PDB entry 8VLX | electron microscopy, 2.60 A resolution | chains A and B

[Chain A]
Protein: Huntingtin
From: Homo sapiens
Reference sequence: P42858 (HD_HUMAN); the construct has insertions or renumbered stretches relative to UniProt, so the offset changes along the chain: 1-22 = UniProt 1-22; 50-3169 = UniProt 23-3142
Sequence (3187 residues; each row starts with the number of its first residue):
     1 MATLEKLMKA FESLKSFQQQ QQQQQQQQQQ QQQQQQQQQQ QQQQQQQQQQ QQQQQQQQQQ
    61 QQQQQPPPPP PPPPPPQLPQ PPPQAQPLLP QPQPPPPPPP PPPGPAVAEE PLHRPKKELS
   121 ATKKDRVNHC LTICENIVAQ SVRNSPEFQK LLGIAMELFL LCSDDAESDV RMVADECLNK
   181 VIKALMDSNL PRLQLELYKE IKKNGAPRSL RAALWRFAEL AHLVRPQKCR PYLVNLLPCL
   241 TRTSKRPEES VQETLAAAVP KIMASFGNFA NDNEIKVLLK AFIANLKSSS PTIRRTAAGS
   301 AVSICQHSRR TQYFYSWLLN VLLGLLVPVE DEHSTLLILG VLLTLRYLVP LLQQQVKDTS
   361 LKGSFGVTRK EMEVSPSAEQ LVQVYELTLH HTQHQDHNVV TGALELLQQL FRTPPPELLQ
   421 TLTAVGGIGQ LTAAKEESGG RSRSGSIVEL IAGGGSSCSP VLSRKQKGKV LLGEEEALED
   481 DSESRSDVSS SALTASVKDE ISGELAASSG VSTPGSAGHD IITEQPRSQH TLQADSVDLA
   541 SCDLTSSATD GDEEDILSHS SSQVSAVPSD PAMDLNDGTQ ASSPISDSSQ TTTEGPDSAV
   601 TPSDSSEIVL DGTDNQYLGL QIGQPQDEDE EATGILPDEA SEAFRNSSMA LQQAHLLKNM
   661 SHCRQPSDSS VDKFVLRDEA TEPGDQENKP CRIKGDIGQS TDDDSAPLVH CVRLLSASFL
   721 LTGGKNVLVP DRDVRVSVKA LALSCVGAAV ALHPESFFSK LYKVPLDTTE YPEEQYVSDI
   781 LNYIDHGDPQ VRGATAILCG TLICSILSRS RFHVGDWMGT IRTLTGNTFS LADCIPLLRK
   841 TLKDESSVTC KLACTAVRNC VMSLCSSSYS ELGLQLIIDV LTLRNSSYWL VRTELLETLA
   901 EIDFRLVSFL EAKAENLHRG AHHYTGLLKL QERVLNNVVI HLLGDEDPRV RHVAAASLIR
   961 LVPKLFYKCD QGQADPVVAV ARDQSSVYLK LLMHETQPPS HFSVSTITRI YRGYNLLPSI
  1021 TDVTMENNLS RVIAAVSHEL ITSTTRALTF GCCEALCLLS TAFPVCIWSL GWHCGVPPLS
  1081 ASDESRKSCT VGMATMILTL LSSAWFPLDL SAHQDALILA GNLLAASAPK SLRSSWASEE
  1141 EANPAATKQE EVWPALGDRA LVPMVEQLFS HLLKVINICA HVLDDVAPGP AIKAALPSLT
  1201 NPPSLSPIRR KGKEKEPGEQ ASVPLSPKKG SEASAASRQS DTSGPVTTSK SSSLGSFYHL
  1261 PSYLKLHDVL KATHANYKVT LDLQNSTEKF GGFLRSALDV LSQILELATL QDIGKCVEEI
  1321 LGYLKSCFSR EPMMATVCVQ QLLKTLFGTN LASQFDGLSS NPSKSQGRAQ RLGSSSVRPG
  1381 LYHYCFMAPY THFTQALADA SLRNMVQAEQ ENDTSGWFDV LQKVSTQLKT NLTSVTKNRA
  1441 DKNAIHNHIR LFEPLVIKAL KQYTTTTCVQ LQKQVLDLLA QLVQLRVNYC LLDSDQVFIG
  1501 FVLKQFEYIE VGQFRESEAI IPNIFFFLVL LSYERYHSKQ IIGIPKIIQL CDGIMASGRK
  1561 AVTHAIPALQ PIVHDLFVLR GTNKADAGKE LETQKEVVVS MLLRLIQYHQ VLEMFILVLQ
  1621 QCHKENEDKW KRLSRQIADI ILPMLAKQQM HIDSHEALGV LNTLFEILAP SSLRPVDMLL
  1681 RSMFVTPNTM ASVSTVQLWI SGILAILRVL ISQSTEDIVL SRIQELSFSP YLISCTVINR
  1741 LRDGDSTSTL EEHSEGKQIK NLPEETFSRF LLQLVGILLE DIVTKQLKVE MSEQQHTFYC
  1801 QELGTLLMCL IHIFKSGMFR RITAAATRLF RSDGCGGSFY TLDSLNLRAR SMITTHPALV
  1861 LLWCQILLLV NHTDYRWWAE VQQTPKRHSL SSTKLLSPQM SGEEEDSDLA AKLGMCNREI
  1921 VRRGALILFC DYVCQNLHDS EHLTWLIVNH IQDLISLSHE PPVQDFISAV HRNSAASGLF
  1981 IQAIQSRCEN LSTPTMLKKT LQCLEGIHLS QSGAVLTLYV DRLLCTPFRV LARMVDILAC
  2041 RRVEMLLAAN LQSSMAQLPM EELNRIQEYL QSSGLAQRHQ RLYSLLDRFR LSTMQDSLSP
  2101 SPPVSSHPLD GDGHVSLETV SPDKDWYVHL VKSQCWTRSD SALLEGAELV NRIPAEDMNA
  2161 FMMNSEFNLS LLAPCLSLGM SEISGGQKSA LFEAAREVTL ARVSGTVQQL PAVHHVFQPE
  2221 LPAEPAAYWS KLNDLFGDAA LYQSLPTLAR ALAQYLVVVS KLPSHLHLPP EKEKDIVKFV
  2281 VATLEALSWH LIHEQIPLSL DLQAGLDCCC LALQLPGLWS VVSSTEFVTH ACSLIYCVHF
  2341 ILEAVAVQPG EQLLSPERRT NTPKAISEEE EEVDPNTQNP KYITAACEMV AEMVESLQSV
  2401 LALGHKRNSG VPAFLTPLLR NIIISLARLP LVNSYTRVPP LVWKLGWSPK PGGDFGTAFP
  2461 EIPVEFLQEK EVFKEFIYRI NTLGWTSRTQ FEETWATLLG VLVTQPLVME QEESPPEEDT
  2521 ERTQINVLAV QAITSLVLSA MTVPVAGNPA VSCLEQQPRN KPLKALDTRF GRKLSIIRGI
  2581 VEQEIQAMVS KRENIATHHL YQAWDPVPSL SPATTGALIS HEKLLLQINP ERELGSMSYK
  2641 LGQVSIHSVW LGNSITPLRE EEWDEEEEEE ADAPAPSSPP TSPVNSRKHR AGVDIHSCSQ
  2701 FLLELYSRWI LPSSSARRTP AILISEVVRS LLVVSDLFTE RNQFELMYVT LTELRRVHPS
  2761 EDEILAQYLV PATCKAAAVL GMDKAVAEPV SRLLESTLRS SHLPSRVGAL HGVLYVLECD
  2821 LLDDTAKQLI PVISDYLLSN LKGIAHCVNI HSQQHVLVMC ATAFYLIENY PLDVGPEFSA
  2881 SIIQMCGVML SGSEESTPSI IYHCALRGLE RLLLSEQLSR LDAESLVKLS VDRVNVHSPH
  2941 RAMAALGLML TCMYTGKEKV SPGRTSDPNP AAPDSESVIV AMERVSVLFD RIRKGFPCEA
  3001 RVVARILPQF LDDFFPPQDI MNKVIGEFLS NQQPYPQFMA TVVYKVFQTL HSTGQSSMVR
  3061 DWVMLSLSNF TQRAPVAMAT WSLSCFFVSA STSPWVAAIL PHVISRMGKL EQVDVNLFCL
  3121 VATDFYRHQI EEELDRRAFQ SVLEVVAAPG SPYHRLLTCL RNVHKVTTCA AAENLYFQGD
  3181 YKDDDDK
Disordered / not traced: 1-121, 355-373, 432-690, 996-1007, 1075-1088, 1135-1150, 1189-1252, 1357-1377, 1403-1447, 1581-1587, 1748-1757, 1887-1911, 2095-2119, 2357-2377, 2504-2521, 2612-2615, 2658-2687, 2958-2977, 3163-3187
Construct notes: insertion (23-49); expression tag (3170-3187)
Disulfide bonds: Cys134-Cys177, Cys799-Cys834
Residues lining bound ligands: A1ACS (N-[(1S,2R)-2-benzylcyclopentyl]-N'-{1-[(1S)-1-(pyridin-4-yl)ethyl]piperidin-4-yl}urea): Leu2403, Ala2413, Phe2414, Pro2417, Glu2584, Ala2587, Met2588, Arg2592, Leu2600, Tyr2601, Cys2998

[Chain B]
Protein: 40-kDa huntingtin-associated protein
From: Homo sapiens
Reference sequence: P23610 (HAP40_HUMAN); residues 19-389 here correspond to UniProt positions 1-371 (UniProt number = residue number - 18)
Sequence (389 residues; numbered 1 to 389; the number before each row is that of its first residue):
     1 MHHHHHHSSG RENLYFQGMA AAAAGLGGGG AGPGPEAGDF LARYRLVSNK LKKRFLRKPN
    61 VAEAGEQFGQ LGRELRAQEC LPYAAWCQLA VARCQQALFH GPGEALALTE AARLFLRQER
   121 DARQRLVCPA AYGEPLQAAA SALGAAVRLH LELGQPAAAA ALCLELAAAL RDLGQPAAAA
   181 GHFQRAAQLQ LPQLPLAALQ ALGEAASCQL LARDYTGALA VFTRMQRLAR EHGSHPVQSL
   241 PPPPPPAPQP GPGATPALPA ALLPPNSGSA APSPAALGAF SDVLVRCEVS RVLLLLLLQP
   301 PPAKLLPEHA QTLEKYSWEA FDSHGQESSG QLPEELFLLL QSLVMATHEK DTEAIKSLQV
   361 EMWPLLTAEQ NHLLHLVLQE TISPSGQGV
Disordered / not traced: 1-61, 235-273, 318-327
Construct notes: expression tag (1-18)
Residues lining bound ligands: A1ACS (N-[(1S,2R)-2-benzylcyclopentyl]-N'-{1-[(1S)-1-(pyridin-4-yl)ethyl]piperidin-4-yl}urea): Leu211, Arg213, Tyr215, Leu297, His372, Leu376, Glu380, Ser385, Gly386

[Interface between chain A and chain B]
Pairs across the interface - 164 pairs, chain A then chain B:
  Thr925(A) with Trp363(B); Pro364(B)
  Leu927(A) with Pro364(B)
  Cys969(A) with Gln331(B), hydrogen bond (side chain-backbone); Leu332(B); Pro333(B)
  Gln971(A) with Ala275(B)
  Asn1027(A) with Leu277(B)
  Ser1030(A) with Leu277(B), hydrogen bond (side chain-backbone); Gly278(B); Ala279(B), hydrogen bond (side chain-backbone)
  Arg1031(A) with Gly278(B), hydrogen bond (side chain-backbone); Ser281(B); Asp282(B), salt bridge
  Ala1034(A) with Leu196(B), hydrophobic; Gln200(B); Ala279(B), hydrophobic
  His1038(A) with Gln200(B), hydrogen bond
  Ile1041(A) with Ala161(B); Gln190(B); Ala197(B), hydrophobic
  Ser1043(A) with Arg113(B)
  Thr1044(A) with Arg113(B), hydrogen bond (backbone-side chain); Glu165(B)
  Arg1046(A) with Glu110(B), salt bridge
  Leu1070(A) with Leu277(B)
  His1073(A) with Pro195(B); Phe280(B)
  Cys1074(A) with His232(B), hydrogen bond (side chain-backbone); Leu277(B)
  Met1096(A) with Leu194(B), hydrophobic
  Ser1102(A) with Gln155(B), hydrogen bond
  Ala1104(A) with Pro102(B); Leu106(B), hydrophobic
  Trp1105(A) with Leu106(B)
  Pro1261(A) with His100(B)
  Pro1994(A) with Leu338(B)
  Thr1995(A) with Glu335(B)
  Lys1998(A) with Glu334(B), salt bridge; Leu338(B)
  Pro2027(A) with Ala354(B)
  Phe2028(A) with Leu339(B), hydrophobic; Ser342(B)
  Arg2029(A) with Ser342(B), hydrogen bond (backbone-side chain); Met345(B); Ala346(B); Asp351(B), salt bridge
  Val2030(A) with Leu338(B); Gln341(B); Ser342(B), hydrogen bond (backbone-side chain); Met345(B), hydrophobic
  Arg2033(A) with Met345(B)
  Arg2078(A) with Asp351(B), salt bridge
  Asp2140(A) with Lys356(B), salt bridge
  Ser2141(A) with Thr352(B)
  Leu2143(A) with Ile382(B), hydrophobic
  Leu2144(A) with Pro384(B); Val389(B), hydrophobic
  Ser2177(A) with Val389(B)
  Leu2178(A) with Val389(B)
  Ser2181(A) with Val389(B)
  Gln2295(A) with Val360(B)
  Ile2296(A) with Val360(B); Trp363(B)
  Leu2298(A) with Lys356(B); Gln359(B); Leu378(B), hydrophobic
  Ser2299(A) with Gln359(B), hydrogen bond (backbone-side chain); His375(B), hydrogen bond
  Leu2300(A) with His375(B); Ile382(B), hydrophobic
  Gln2303(A) with His375(B), hydrogen bond; Gln379(B)
  Gln2398(A) with Gln124(B); Arg125(B)
  Gly2404(A) with Arg171(B), hydrogen bond (backbone-side chain); Asp172(B); Leu211(B)
  His2405(A) with Asp172(B), salt bridge
  Lys2406(A) with Asp172(B)
  Ser2409(A) with Ala368(B)
  Gly2410(A) with Ala368(B)
  Val2411(A) with Ala368(B)
  Pro2412(A) with Trp363(B), hydrophobic; Ala368(B)
  Ala2413(A) with His372(B)
  Phe2414(A) with His372(B), hydrogen bond (backbone-side chain); His375(B)
  Lys2470(A) with Glu79(B), salt bridge
  Glu2471(A) with Arg125(B)
  Lys2474(A) with Asp121(B); Arg125(B); Leu126(B)
  Ile2477(A) with Leu126(B), hydrophobic
  Tyr2478(A) with Gln124(B); Arg125(B); Leu126(B), hydrophobic; Val127(B), hydrophobic
  Asn2481(A) with Leu126(B), hydrogen bond (side chain-backbone); Cys128(B); Pro129(B)
  Thr2482(A) with Val127(B)
  Arg2522(A) with Gln78(B)
  Gln2524(A) with Gln78(B), hydrogen bond (side chain-backbone); Glu79(B)
  Ser2535(A) with Cys128(B), hydrogen bond; Pro129(B); Ala130(B)
  Leu2538(A) with Ala130(B), hydrophobic
  Glu2584(A) with Gly386(B); Gly388(B)
  Gln2586(A) with Arg213(B)
  Ala2587(A) with Arg213(B), hydrogen bond (backbone-side chain)
  Met2588(A) with Arg213(B)
  Val2589(A) with Arg213(B)
  Ser2590(A) with Arg213(B), hydrogen bond (backbone-side chain)
  Lys2591(A) with Gly174(B), hydrogen bond (side chain-backbone)
  His2598(A) with Gln379(B), hydrogen bond
  Leu2600(A) with Ser385(B)
  Tyr2601(A) with Ser385(B); Gly386(B), hydrogen bond (side chain-backbone); Gln387(B); Gly388(B), hydrogen bond (side chain-backbone); Val389(B)
  Tyr2639(A) with Tyr132(B)
  Leu2641(A) with Tyr132(B), hydrophobic
  Ala2721(A) with Tyr83(B), hydrogen bond (backbone-side chain)
  Ile2722(A) with Cys80(B), hydrophobic
  Arg2729(A) with Ala130(B), hydrogen bond (side chain-backbone); Ala131(B); Tyr132(B)
  Glu2761(A) with Trp86(B)
  Asp2762(A) with Tyr83(B), hydrogen bond
  Ile2764(A) with Tyr83(B), hydrophobic
  Gln2767(A) with Glu134(B), hydrogen bond
  Tyr2768(A) with Tyr132(B); Glu134(B)
  Leu2803(A) with Gln137(B)
  Pro2804(A) with Glu134(B); Gln137(B)
  Asn2849(A) with Arg185(B)
  Ile2850(A) with Arg185(B)
  Ser2852(A) with Gln137(B), hydrogen bond
  Gln2854(A) with Gln137(B)
  Pro2939(A) with Thr216(B)
  Lys2994(A) with Ala303(B); Lys304(B), hydrogen bond (backbone-side chain)
  Gly2995(A) with Pro301(B)
  Phe2996(A) with Thr216(B); Leu298(B); Pro300(B), hydrophobic; Lys304(B)
  Pro2997(A) with Leu298(B); Gln299(B)
  Cys2998(A) with Ser385(B)
  Arg3001(A) with Pro384(B); Ser385(B); Gly386(B); Gln387(B)
  Val3002(A) with Gly386(B)
  Arg3005(A) with Gly386(B), hydrogen bond (side chain-backbone); Gln387(B), hydrogen bond (side chain-backbone); Gly388(B)
  Tyr3035(A) with Pro301(B)
Also at the interface, not in a pair above, chain A (131 interface residues in all): Gly926, Lys968, Thr1042, Gly1092, Met1093, Thr1095, Thr1099, Ser1103, Ser1262, Leu2031, Arg2138, Pro2297, Leu2403, Glu2475, Leu2528, Thr2534, Gln2583, Arg2592, Ser2638, Val2733, Glu2763, His2802, Val2807, His2855, Ile2900, His2937, Ser2938, His2940, Arg2991, Arg2993, Pro3034
Also at the interface, not in a pair above, chain B (95 interface residues in all): Pro82, Arg123, Ala138, Ala157, Leu164, Ala177, Gln193, Asp214, Glu349, Glu353, Ser357, Leu358

[Summary]
The interface between chain A and chain B involves 131 residues on one side and 95 on the other; the contacts
include 32 hydrogen bonds and 8 salt bridges. Polar pairs include Arg1031(A)-Asp282(B), Arg1046(A)-Glu110(B)
and Lys1998(A)-Glu334(B).
Chain A is Huntingtin and chain B is 40-kDa huntingtin-associated protein, both from Homo sapiens; the
structure, HTT in complex with HAP40 and a small molecule, was determined by electron microscopy.
